Entry 9LZL (electron microscopy, 3.10 A resolution); this record covers chains C and F of the 12 polymer chains in the assembly.

[Chain C]
Name: Capsid protein alpha
Organism: Flock house virus
Notes: EC 3.4.23.44
UniProtKB: P12870 (CAPSD_FHV); numbering as in UniProt (aligned over 1-363)
Chain sequence (363 residues; each row starts with the number of its first residue):
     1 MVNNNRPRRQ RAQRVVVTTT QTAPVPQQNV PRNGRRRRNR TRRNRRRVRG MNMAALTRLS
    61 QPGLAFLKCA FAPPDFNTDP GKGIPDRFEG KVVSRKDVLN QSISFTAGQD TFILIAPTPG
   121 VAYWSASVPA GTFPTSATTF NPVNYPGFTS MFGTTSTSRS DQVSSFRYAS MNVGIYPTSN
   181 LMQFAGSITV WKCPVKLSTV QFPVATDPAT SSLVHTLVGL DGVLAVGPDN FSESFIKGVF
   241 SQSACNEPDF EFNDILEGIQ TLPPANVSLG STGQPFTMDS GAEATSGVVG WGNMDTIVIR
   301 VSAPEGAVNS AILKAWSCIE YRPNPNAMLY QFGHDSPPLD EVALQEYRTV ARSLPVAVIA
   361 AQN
Unresolved in the structure: 1-54
Curated features (UniProtKB/Swiss-Prot):
  - active site: D75
  - binding site (Ca(2+)): D161, D221, D249, E251, G273
  - site: N363 (Cleavage)
  - mutagenesis: N363 (N363A/D/T: Prevents maturation cleavage)
Disulfide bonds: C69-C318

[Chain F]
Name: Capsid protein alpha
Organism: Flock house virus
Notes: EC 3.4.23.44
UniProtKB: P12870 (CAPSD_FHV); residue numbers follow UniProt; this construct covers 364-407
Chain sequence (44 residues; each row starts with the number of its first residue):
   364 ASMWERVKSI IKSSLAAASN IPGPIGVAAS GISGLSALFE GFGF
Unresolved in the structure: 381-407
Curated features (UniProtKB/Swiss-Prot):
  - site (Interaction with viral RNA genome): F402, F405, F407
  - mutagenesis: F402 (F402A: Lack in specificity of viral RNA encapsidation), E403 (E403A: No effect on specificity of viral RNA encapsidation), F405 (F405A: Lack in specificity of viral RNA encapsidation), F407 (F407A: Lack in specificity of viral RNA encapsidation)

[How chain C and chain F interact]
Pairs across the interface (11):
  A55(C) - K375(F)
  A55(C) - L378(F)
  L56(C) - K375(F)
  R58(C) - L378(F)
  K68(C) - W367(F)
  Q242(C) - M366(F)
  E346(C) - S377(F)
  E346(C) - L378(F)
  S353(C) - I373(F)
  L354(C) - M366(F)  hydrophobic
  Q362(C) - M366(F)
Other interface residues (no listed pair), chain C (17 interface residues in all): L64, L67, D75, F76, F240, V350, V358, N363
Other interface residues (no listed pair), chain F (12 interface residues in all): A364, S365, R369, V370, K371, I374

[In short]
The interface between chain C and chain F involves 17 residues on one side and 12 on the other. Curated
annotation (UniProt) lists active-site residue D75(C), 5 Ca2+-binding residues and one mutagenesis site on
chain C; 4 mutagenesis sites on chain F.
Here chain C is Capsid protein alpha and chain F is Capsid protein alpha, both from Flock house virus. Entry
9LZL (Flat-contact of Flock House Virus early disassembly intermediate) was determined by electron microscopy
(same publication as 9LZW).
